2PX8 - chain A; structure by X-ray diffraction, 2.20 A resolution.

# Chain A
Protein: Genome polyprotein [Contains: Capsid protein C (Core protein); Envelope protein M (Matrix protein); Major envelope protein E; Non-structural protein 1 (NS1); Non-structural protein 2A (NS2A); Flavivirin protease NS2B regulatory subunit; Flavivirin protease NS3 catalytic subunit; Non-structural protein 4A (NS4A); Non-structural protein 4B (NS4B); RNA-directed RNA polymerase (EC 2.7.7.48) (NS5)]
Source organism: Murray valley encephalitis virus (strain MVE-1-51)
Notes: EC 2.7.7.48; fragment: NS5 2'-O Methyltransferase Domain: Residues 2530-2798
UniProtKB: P05769 (POLG_MVEV5); residues 1-269 here correspond to UniProt positions 2530-2798 (UniProt number = residue number + 2529)
Amino-acid sequence (269 residues; numbered 1 to 269; the number before each row is that of its first residue):
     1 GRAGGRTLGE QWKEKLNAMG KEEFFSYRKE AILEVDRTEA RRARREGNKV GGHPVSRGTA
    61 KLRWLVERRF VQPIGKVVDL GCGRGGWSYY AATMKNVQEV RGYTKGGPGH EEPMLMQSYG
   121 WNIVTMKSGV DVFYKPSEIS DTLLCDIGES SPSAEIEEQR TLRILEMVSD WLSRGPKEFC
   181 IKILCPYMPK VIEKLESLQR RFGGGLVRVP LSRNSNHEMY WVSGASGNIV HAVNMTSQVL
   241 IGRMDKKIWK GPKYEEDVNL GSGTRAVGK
Not modelled in the structure: 1-3, 268-269
Modified positions: K15, K76, K95, K105 (n-dimethyl-lysine; MLY)
Differences from the reference sequence: modified residue (15, 76, 95, 105)
Residues lining bound ligands:
  - triphosphate (3PO): R37, R41, R44, V55, S56, R57, R84
  - 7N-methyl-8-hydroguanosine-5'-triphosphate (MGT): K13, L16, N17, A18, M19, F24, R28, S150, S151, P152, E157, R213, S215
  - S-adenosylhomocysteine (SAH): S56, G58, T59, G81, C82, G83, G85, G86, W87, T104, K105, H110, E111, V130, D131, V132, F133, D146, I147, E149

# Summary
Ligands of chain A: 7N-methyl-8-hydroguanosine-5'-triphosphate, triphosphate and S-adenosylhomocysteine.
Chain A is Genome polyprotein [Contains: Capsid protein C (Core protein); Envelope protein M (Matrix protein);
Major envelope protein E; Non-structural protein 1 (NS1); Non-structural protein 2A (NS2A); Flavivirin
protease NS2B regulatory subunit; Flavivirin protease NS3 catalytic subunit; Non-structural protein 4A (NS4A);
Non-structural protein 4B (NS4B); RNA-directed RNA polymerase (EC 2.7.7.48) (NS5)] (Murray valley encephalitis
virus (strain MVE-1-51)); the structure, Crystal structure of the Murray Valley Encephalitis Virus NS5 2'-O
Methyltransferase domain in complex with SAH ..., was determined by X-ray diffraction (same publication as
2PX2, 2PX4, 2PX5, 2PXA and 2PXC).
